Entry 8J92 (electron microscopy, 2.90 A resolution); this record covers chains C and J of the 10 polymer chains in the assembly.

Chain C:
Protein: HTA6
Organism: Arabidopsis thaliana
UniProt: Q9FJE8 (H2A7_ARATH); residues 0-149 here correspond to UniProt positions 1-150 (UniProt number = residue number + 1)
Amino-acid sequence (153 residues; numbered -3 to 149; the number before each row is that of its first residue; numbers below 1 keep their minus sign (Gly-3 is residue -3)):
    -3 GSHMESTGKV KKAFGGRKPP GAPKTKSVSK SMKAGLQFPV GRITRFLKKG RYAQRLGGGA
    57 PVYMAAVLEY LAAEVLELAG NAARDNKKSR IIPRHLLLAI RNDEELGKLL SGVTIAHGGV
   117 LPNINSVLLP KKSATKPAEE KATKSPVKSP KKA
Disordered / not traced: -3 to 21, 127-149
Differences from the reference sequence: expression tag (-3 to -1)
Curated features (UniProtKB/Swiss-Prot):
  - motif: Ser145 to Lys148 (SPKK motif)
  - modified residue: Ser145 (Phosphoserine)
From the paper describing this entry:
  - contacts within the chain: Asn98-Leu117

Chain J:
Molecule: 169-nt DNA strand
Organism: synthetic construct
Sequence (169 nucleotides; row label = number of the first residue in the row; numbers below 1 keep their minus sign (DA-73 is residue -73)):
   -73 ATCGGATGTA TATATCTGAC ACGTGCCTGG AGACTAGGGA GTAATCCCCT TGGCGGTTAA
   -13 AACGCGGGGG ACAGCGCGTA CGTGCGTTTA AGCGGTGCTA GAGCTGTCTA CGACCAATTG
    47 AGCGGCCTCG GCACCGGATT CTCAGGCCTG GCTCGCGATA GGGTCCGAT
Disordered / not traced: -73 to -72, 78-95

Chain C / chain J interface:
Pairs across the interface (11; chain C residue first):
  Lys22(C) - DG-42(J)  sugar contact
  Ser23(C) - DA-43(J)  sugar contact
  Val24(C) - DA-43(J)  phosphate contact
  Val24(C) - DG-42(J)  hydrogen bond to the phosphate
  Lys26(C) - DA-43(J)  salt bridge to the phosphate
  Lys26(C) - DG-42(J)  salt bridge to the phosphate
  Gly37(C) - DA-43(J)  phosphate contact
  Arg38(C) - DG-44(J)  phosphate contact
  Arg41(C) - DG-45(J)  hydrogen bond to the phosphate
  Arg41(C) - DG-44(J)  salt bridge to the phosphate
  Arg86(C) - DC-54(J)  sugar contact
Other interface residues (no listed pair), chain C (11 interface residues in all): Ser25, Arg51, Lys83
Other interface residues (no listed pair), chain J (8 interface residues in all): DT-63, DG-37, DG-35

Summary:
11 residues of chain C and 8 residues of chain J are in contact; the contacts include 2 hydrogen bonds and 3
salt bridges. Polar pairs include Val24(C)-DG-42(J), Arg41(C)-DG-45(J) and Lys26(C)-DA-43(J). From the paper:
contacts within the chain involving Leu117(C) and Asn98(C).
Chain C is HTA6 (Arabidopsis thaliana) and chain J is a 169-nt DNA strand (synthetic construct); the
structure, Cryo-EM structure of nucleosome containing Arabidopsis thaliana H2A.W, was determined by electron
microscopy together with 8J90 from the same study.
